Entry 1HY0 (X-ray diffraction, 2.20 A resolution); this record covers chains A and B.

# Chain A (and B)
Protein: Delta crystallin I
Organism: Anas platyrhynchos
Notes: EC 4.3.2.1; chain B of this document is another copy of the same molecule, construct and numbering; everything in this record applies to it too
UniProtKB: P24057 (CRD1_ANAPL); residues 1-466 here = UniProt positions 1-466
Sequence (466 residues; numbered 1 to 466; the number before each row is that of its first residue):
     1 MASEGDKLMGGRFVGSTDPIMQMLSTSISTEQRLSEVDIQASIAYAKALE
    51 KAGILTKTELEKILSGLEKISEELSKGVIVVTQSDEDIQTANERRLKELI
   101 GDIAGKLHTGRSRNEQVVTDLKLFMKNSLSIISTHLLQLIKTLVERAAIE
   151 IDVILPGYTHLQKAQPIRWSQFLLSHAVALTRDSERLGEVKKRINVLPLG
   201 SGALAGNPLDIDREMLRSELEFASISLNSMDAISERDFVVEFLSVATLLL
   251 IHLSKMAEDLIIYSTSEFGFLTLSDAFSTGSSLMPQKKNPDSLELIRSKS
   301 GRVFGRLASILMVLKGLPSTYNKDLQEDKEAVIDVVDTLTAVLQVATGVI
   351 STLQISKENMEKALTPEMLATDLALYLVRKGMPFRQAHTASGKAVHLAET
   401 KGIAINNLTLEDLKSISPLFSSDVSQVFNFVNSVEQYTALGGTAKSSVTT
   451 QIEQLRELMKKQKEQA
Disordered / not traced: 1-17, 465-466 (chain B: 1-17, 466)
Sequence notes: conflict Ser-300 (Ala in P24057)

# How chain A and chain B interact
Residue-residue contacts (92):
  Tyr-158(A) / Glu-267(B)  hydrogen bond
  Thr-159(A) / Met-284(B)
  Thr-159(A) / Lys-287(B)  hydrogen bond
  Thr-159(A) / Asn-289(B)
  His-160(A) / Lys-287(B)
  His-160(A) / Asn-289(B)
  His-160(A) / Pro-290(B)
  His-160(A) / Asp-291(B)  salt bridge
  His-160(A) / Glu-294(B)  salt bridge
  Leu-161(A) / Thr-265(B)
  Gln-162(A) / Ser-264(B)  hydrogen bond (side chain-backbone)
  Gln-162(A) / Thr-265(B)
  Gln-162(A) / Lys-287(B)
  Gln-162(A) / Lys-288(B)
  Gln-162(A) / Asn-289(B)
  Lys-163(A) / Ser-266(B)
  Lys-163(A) / Glu-267(B)
  Lys-163(A) / Gln-286(B)
  Lys-163(A) / Lys-287(B)
  Ala-164(A) / Met-284(B)  hydrophobic
  Ala-164(A) / Gln-286(B)
  Ala-164(A) / Lys-287(B)
  Gln-165(A) / Met-284(B)
  Glu-258(A) / Glu-258(B)
  Ile-261(A) / Leu-161(B)  hydrophobic
  Ser-264(A) / Gln-162(B)
  Thr-265(A) / Leu-161(B)
  Thr-265(A) / Gln-162(B)
  Ser-266(A) / Lys-163(B)
  Glu-267(A) / Tyr-158(B)  hydrogen bond
  Glu-267(A) / Lys-163(B)
  Glu-267(A) / Glu-267(B)
  Glu-267(A) / Phe-268(B)
  Phe-268(A) / Glu-267(B)
  Ser-281(A) / His-388(B)  hydrogen bond (backbone-side chain)
  Ser-282(A) / Phe-384(B)
  Ser-282(A) / Arg-385(B)  hydrogen bond (backbone-side chain)
  Ser-282(A) / His-388(B)
  Leu-283(A) / Gln-165(B)
  Leu-283(A) / Thr-371(B)
  Leu-283(A) / Phe-384(B)  hydrophobic
  Leu-283(A) / His-388(B)  hydrogen bond (backbone-side chain)
  Met-284(A) / Thr-159(B)
  Met-284(A) / Ala-164(B)  hydrophobic
  Met-284(A) / Gln-165(B)
  Met-284(A) / Thr-371(B)
  Met-284(A) / His-388(B)
  Pro-285(A) / Ala-370(B)  hydrophobic
  Pro-285(A) / Thr-371(B)
  Pro-285(A) / His-388(B)
  Pro-285(A) / Ser-391(B)
  Pro-285(A) / Gly-392(B)
  Gln-286(A) / Lys-163(B)
  Gln-286(A) / Ala-164(B)
  Gln-286(A) / Glu-367(B)
  Gln-286(A) / Met-368(B)
  Gln-286(A) / Ala-370(B)
  Lys-287(A) / Thr-159(B)  hydrogen bond
  Lys-287(A) / His-160(B)
  Lys-287(A) / Gln-162(B)
  Lys-287(A) / Lys-163(B)
  Lys-288(A) / Gln-162(B)
  Asn-289(A) / His-160(B)  hydrogen bond
  Asn-289(A) / Gln-162(B)
  Pro-290(A) / His-160(B)
  Asp-291(A) / His-160(B)  salt bridge
  Glu-294(A) / His-160(B)  salt bridge
  Phe-304(A) / Phe-304(B)  hydrophobic
  Leu-311(A) / Met-312(B)
  Met-312(A) / Leu-311(B)
  Met-312(A) / Met-312(B)  hydrophobic
  Met-312(A) / Lys-315(B)  hydrogen bond (backbone-side chain)
  Val-313(A) / Lys-315(B)  hydrogen bond (backbone-side chain)
  Lys-315(A) / Met-312(B)  hydrogen bond (side chain-backbone)
  Lys-315(A) / Val-313(B)  hydrogen bond (side chain-backbone)
  Lys-315(A) / Lys-315(B)  hydrogen bond (side chain-backbone)
  Lys-315(A) / Leu-317(B)
  Glu-367(A) / Gln-286(B)
  Ala-370(A) / Pro-285(B)  hydrophobic
  Ala-370(A) / Gln-286(B)
  Thr-371(A) / Leu-283(B)
  Thr-371(A) / Met-284(B)
  Phe-384(A) / Ser-282(B)
  Phe-384(A) / Leu-283(B)
  Arg-385(A) / Ser-282(B)  hydrogen bond (side chain-backbone)
  His-388(A) / Ser-281(B)  hydrogen bond (side chain-backbone)
  His-388(A) / Ser-282(B)  hydrogen bond (side chain-backbone)
  His-388(A) / Leu-283(B)  hydrogen bond (side chain-backbone)
  His-388(A) / Met-284(B)
  His-388(A) / Pro-285(B)
  Ser-391(A) / Pro-285(B)
  Gly-392(A) / Pro-285(B)
Interface residues without a listed pair, chain A (45 interface residues in all): Ile-262, Phe-270, Leu-317, Met-368, Val-395
Interface residues without a listed pair, chain B (44 interface residues in all): Ile-261, Ile-262, Val-395

# In short
The interface between chain A and chain B involves 45 residues on one side and 44 on the other; the contacts
include 18 hydrogen bonds and 4 salt bridges. Polar contacts include His-160(A)/Asp-291(B),
His-160(A)/Glu-294(B) and Tyr-158(A)/Glu-267(B).
Both chains are Delta crystallin I (Anas platyrhynchos). Entry 1HY0 (Crystal structure of wild type duck delta
1 crystallin (eye lens protein)) was determined by X-ray diffraction, deposited together with 1HY1 and 1I0A.
